Entry 9IO5 (electron microscopy, 3.20 A resolution); this record covers chains D and R of the 26 polymer chains in the assembly.

[Chain D]
Protein: G1-ATPase subunit alpha
Organism: Mycoplasma mobile 163K
Notes: EC 3.6.3.14
Reference sequence: Q6KIC4 (Q6KIC4_MYCM1); residue numbers follow UniProt; this construct covers 1-528
Amino-acid sequence (528 residues; numbered 1 to 528; the number before each row is that of its first residue):
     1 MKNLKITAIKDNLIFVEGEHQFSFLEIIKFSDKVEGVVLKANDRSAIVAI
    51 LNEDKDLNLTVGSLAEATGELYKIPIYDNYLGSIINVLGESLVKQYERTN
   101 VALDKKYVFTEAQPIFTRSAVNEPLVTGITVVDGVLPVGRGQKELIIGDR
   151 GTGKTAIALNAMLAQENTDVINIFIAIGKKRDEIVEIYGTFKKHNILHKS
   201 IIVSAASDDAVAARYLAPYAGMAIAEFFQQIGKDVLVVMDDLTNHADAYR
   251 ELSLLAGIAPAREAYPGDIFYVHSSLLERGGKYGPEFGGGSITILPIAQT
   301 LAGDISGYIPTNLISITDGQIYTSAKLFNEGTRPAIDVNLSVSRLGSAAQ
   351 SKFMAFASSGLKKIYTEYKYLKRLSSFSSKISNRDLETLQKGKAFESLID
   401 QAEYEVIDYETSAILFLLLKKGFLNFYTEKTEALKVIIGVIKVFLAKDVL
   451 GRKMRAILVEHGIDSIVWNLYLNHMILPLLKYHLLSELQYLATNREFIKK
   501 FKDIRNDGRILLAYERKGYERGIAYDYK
Bound ions: Mg2+: Thr155 (together with ATP)
Ligand contacts:
  - ATP (adenosine-5'-triphosphate), molecule 1: Asp149, Arg150, Gly151, Thr152, Gly153, Lys154, Thr155, Ala156, Gln299, Phe328, Arg333, Pro334, Gln401, Ala402, Glu403
  - ATP, molecule 2: Ile314, Ser315, Val342, Arg344

[Chain R]
Protein: G1-ATPase subunit D
Organism: Mycoplasma mobile 163K
Reference sequence: Q6KIC8 (Q6KIC8_MYCM1); residue numbers follow UniProt; this construct covers 1-293
Amino-acid sequence (293 residues; numbered 1 to 293; the number before each row is that of its first residue):
     1 MKKTDKNQTGKEIMKKELLIKTNEQDINLAPKSQSTSKKLSNTWNYEELI
    51 NQTKEIDVNSKIVKTELEYVEEDSRLRKEKIELIQKNYDNLNAKPLVGVD
   101 LYESYSLVLNKSAWNYNEIIQRDTQLTILDMALQVHLFLYEGKIIDIAHI
   151 QKIIKTFVLNVFAKIIKGVPIVLNPIIIFDSVRFDKSKILPVAVANPKLM
   201 PPLGVQDWDTIVDEDEEIKKIVSTFIKLLENALTVGHEVEFFQDTLLVRN
   251 VDGITSLYVSEKAAQVFNNSVIDQIMPEKPKYEALEDPFSNKK
Not modelled in the structure: 1-46, 54-57, 271-293

[Chain D / chain R interface]
Residue-residue contacts (27):
  Asp448(D) - Asn231(R)
  Asp448(D) - Val235(R)
  Val449(D) - Asn231(R)
  Leu450(D) - Gln134(R)
  Lys453(D) - Phe138(R)
  Lys453(D) - Glu141(R)  salt bridge
  His461(D) - Glu141(R)
  Ile466(D) - Tyr140(R)
  Val467(D) - Tyr140(R)  hydrophobic
  Leu470(D) - Leu137(R)  hydrophobic
  Leu470(D) - Tyr140(R)
  Tyr471(D) - Leu137(R)  hydrogen bond (side chain-backbone)
  Tyr471(D) - Phe138(R)
  His474(D) - Leu137(R)
  Arg509(D) - Gln125(R)
  Arg509(D) - Leu126(R)
  Arg509(D) - Asp130(R)  salt bridge
  Arg509(D) - His237(R)
  Ala513(D) - Gly236(R)
  Ala513(D) - His237(R)
  Tyr514(D) - Val235(R)  hydrophobic
  Arg516(D) - Arg122(R)
  Arg516(D) - Thr124(R)
  Arg516(D) - Gly236(R)  hydrogen bond (side chain-backbone)
  Arg516(D) - Glu238(R)  salt bridge
  Lys517(D) - Thr234(R)
  Lys517(D) - Val235(R)
Also at the interface, not in a pair above, chain D (20 interface residues in all): Ile457, Met475, Ile510, Leu512, Glu520
Also at the interface, not in a pair above, chain R (19 interface residues in all): Leu133, Leu228, Val251

[Summary]
20 residues of chain D face 19 of chain R across their interface, with 2 hydrogen bonds and 3 salt bridges.
Among the polar pairs are Lys453(D)-Glu141(R), Arg509(D)-Asp130(R) and Arg516(D)-Glu238(R). Bound to chain D:
ATP.
Chain D is G1-ATPase subunit alpha and chain R is G1-ATPase subunit D, both from Mycoplasma mobile 163K; the
structure, Cryo-EM structure of G1-ATPase dimer from Mycoplasma mobile gliding machinery, was determined by
electron microscopy.
